Entry 4CNI (X-ray diffraction, 2.20 A resolution); this record covers chains A and B of the 3 polymer chains in the assembly.

[Chain A]
Protein: Olokizumab heavy chain, fab portion
Organism: Homo sapiens
Notes: fragment: fab portion; antibody fragment or engineered binder
Sequence (220 residues; each row starts with the number of its first residue):
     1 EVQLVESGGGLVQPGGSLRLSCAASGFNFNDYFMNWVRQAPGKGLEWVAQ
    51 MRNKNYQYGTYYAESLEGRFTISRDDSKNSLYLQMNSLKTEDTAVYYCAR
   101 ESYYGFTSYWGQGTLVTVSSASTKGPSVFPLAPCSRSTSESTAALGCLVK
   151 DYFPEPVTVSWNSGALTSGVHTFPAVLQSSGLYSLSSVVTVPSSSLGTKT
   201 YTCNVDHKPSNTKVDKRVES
Cystine bridges: C22-C98, C147-C203
Ligand contacts: tris(hydroxyethyl)aminomethane (TAM): Y32, R100, E101, S102, Y103, F106, S108

[Chain B]
Protein: Olokizumab light chain, fab portion
Organism: Homo sapiens
Notes: fragment: fab portion; antibody fragment or engineered binder
Sequence (214 residues; row label = number of the first residue in the row):
     1 DIQMTQSPSSLSASVGDRVTITCQASQDIGISLSWYQQKPGKAPKLLIYN
    51 ANNLADGVPSRFSGSGSGTDFTLTISSLQPEDFATYYCLQHNSAPYTFGQ
   101 GTKLEIKRTVAAPSVFIFPPSDEQLKSGTASVVCLLNNFYPREAKVQWKV
   151 DNALQSGNSQESVTEQDSKDSTYSLSSTLTLSKADYEKHKVYACEVTHQG
   201 LSSPVTKSFNRGEC
Cystine bridges: C23-C88, C134-C194

[Chain A / chain B interface]
Pairs across the interface - 82 pairs, chain A then chain B:
  N35(A) - Y96(B)
  V37(A) - F98(B)  hydrophobic
  Q39(A) - Q38(B)  hydrogen bond
  Q39(A) - Y87(B)  hydrogen bond
  K43(A) - Y87(B)
  G44(A) - Y87(B)
  L45(A) - Q38(B)
  L45(A) - P44(B)  hydrophobic
  L45(A) - Y87(B)
  L45(A) - F98(B)
  W47(A) - P95(B)  hydrophobic
  W47(A) - Y96(B)
  W47(A) - F98(B)
  Q50(A) - A94(B)
  Q50(A) - Y96(B)  hydrogen bond
  Y61(A) - A94(B)  hydrophobic
  Y62(A) - P95(B)
  A63(A) - P95(B)
  E64(A) - D1(B)  hydrogen bond (backbone-side chain)
  Y97(A) - Q38(B)
  Y97(A) - K42(B)
  Y97(A) - A43(B)  hydrophobic
  E101(A) - Y96(B)  hydrogen bond
  Y104(A) - N50(B)
  Y104(A) - H91(B)  hydrogen bond (backbone-side chain)
  G105(A) - H91(B)
  G105(A) - Y96(B)
  F106(A) - S34(B)
  F106(A) - Y36(B)
  F106(A) - L46(B)  hydrophobic
  F106(A) - Y49(B)  hydrophobic
  F106(A) - H91(B)  hydrogen bond (backbone-side chain)
  T107(A) - Y36(B)  hydrogen bond (backbone-side chain)
  T107(A) - L89(B)
  W110(A) - Y36(B)
  W110(A) - A43(B)  hydrophobic
  W110(A) - P44(B)
  W110(A) - F98(B)  hydrophobic
  G111(A) - A43(B)
  V128(A) - E123(B)
  F129(A) - S121(B)
  F129(A) - E123(B)
  F129(A) - Q124(B)
  P130(A) - S121(B)
  L131(A) - F118(B)
  L131(A) - V133(B)  hydrophobic
  A132(A) - F118(B)
  A132(A) - P119(B)
  P133(A) - I117(B)
  P133(A) - F118(B)
  C134(A) - P119(B)
  C134(A) - F209(B)  hydrophobic
  C134(A) - E213(B)
  C134(A) - C214(B)  disulfide
  E140(A) - K207(B)  salt bridge
  T142(A) - F116(B)
  A144(A) - F116(B)  hydrophobic
  A144(A) - F118(B)
  A144(A) - L135(B)  hydrophobic
  L148(A) - S131(B)
  K150(A) - Q124(B)
  K150(A) - S131(B)
  H171(A) - N137(B)  hydrogen bond
  H171(A) - N138(B)  hydrogen bond
  H171(A) - S174(B)  hydrogen bond
  F173(A) - L135(B)  hydrophobic
  F173(A) - S162(B)
  F173(A) - T164(B)
  F173(A) - S174(B)
  F173(A) - L175(B)
  F173(A) - S176(B)
  P174(A) - S162(B)  hydrogen bond (backbone-side chain)
  P174(A) - V163(B)
  V176(A) - Q160(B)
  V176(A) - E161(B)
  V176(A) - S162(B)
  L177(A) - Q160(B)
  Q178(A) - Q160(B)
  S186(A) - S176(B)  hydrogen bond
  V188(A) - L135(B)  hydrophobic
  T190(A) - N137(B)
  K216(A) - E123(B)  salt bridge
Interface residues without a listed pair, chain A (46 interface residues in all): E46, A143, L145, T172
Interface residues without a listed pair, chain B (46 interface residues in all): Q3, Q100, T129, D167, N210
Disulfides between the chains: C134(A)-C214(B)

[In short]
The chain A/chain B interface involves 46 residues from each chain, with 1 disulfide bond, 13 hydrogen bonds
and 2 salt bridges. Polar contacts include E140(A)-K207(B), K216(A)-E123(B) and Q39(A)-Q38(B). Ligands of
chain A: tris(hydroxyethyl)aminomethane.
Here chain A is Olokizumab heavy chain, fab portion and chain B is Olokizumab light chain, fab portion, both
from Homo sapiens. Entry 4CNI (Crystal structure of the Fab portion of Olokizumab in complex with IL- 6) was
determined by X-ray diffraction.
